8JAX - chains L and T of the 24 polymer chains in the assembly; structure by electron microscopy, 3.27 A resolution.

# Chain L (and T)
Name: Bacterioferritin
From: Streptomyces coelicolor
Notes: EC 1.16.3.1; chain T of this document is another copy of the same molecule, construct and numbering; everything in this record applies to it too
Reference sequence: Q9S2N0 (BFR_STRCO); residues 1-162 here = UniProt positions 1-162
Chain sequence (162 residues; numbered 1 to 162; the number before each row is that of its first residue):
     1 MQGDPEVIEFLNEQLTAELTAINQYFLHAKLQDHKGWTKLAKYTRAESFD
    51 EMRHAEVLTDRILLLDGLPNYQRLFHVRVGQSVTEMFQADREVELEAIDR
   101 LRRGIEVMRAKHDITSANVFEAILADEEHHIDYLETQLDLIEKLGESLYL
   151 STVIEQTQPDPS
Ion coordination: Fe2+: Glu-18, Glu-51, Glu-94, Glu-127
Ligand contacts: heme (HEM): Leu-19, Asn-23, Phe-26, Arg-45, Phe-49, Met-52, Glu-56
Reported in the primary citation:
  - mutagenesis - K42A: decreased binding to Fe ion

# Chain L / chain T interface
Contacting residue pairs - 8 pairs, chain L then chain T:
  Met-1(L) with Arg-91(T); Glu-135(T)
  Arg-61(L) with Glu-128(T), salt bridge
  Arg-109(L) with Arg-109(T)
  His-112(L) with Glu-106(T)
  Ile-114(L) with Glu-121(T)
  Thr-115(L) with Glu-128(T), hydrogen bond
  Asn-118(L) with Glu-121(T)
Interface residues without a listed pair, chain L (8 interface residues in all): Leu-64
Interface residues without a listed pair, chain T (11 interface residues in all): Arg-102, Ile-105, Leu-124, Ala-125, Asp-132

# Overview
The interface between chain L and chain T involves 8 residues on one side and 11 on the other; the contacts
include 1 hydrogen bond and 1 salt bridge. Among the polar pairs are Arg-61(L)/Glu-128(T) and
Thr-115(L)/Glu-128(T). Chain L binds heme. The paper reports that K42A of chain L reduces binding to Fe ion.
Chain L and chain T are both Bacterioferritin (Streptomyces coelicolor); the structure, Cryo-EM structure of
Holo form of ScBfr with O symmetry, was determined by electron microscopy (same publication as 8JB0, 7Y6F,
7Y6G, 7Y6P and 5XX9).
